1H8H - chains A and E of the 7 polymer chains in the assembly; structure by X-ray diffraction, 2.90 A resolution.

# Chain A
Name: Bovine mitochondrial F1-atpase
Source organism: Bos taurus
Notes: EC 3.6.1.34
UniProt: P19483 (ATP0_BOVIN); residues 1-510 here correspond to UniProt positions 44-553 (UniProt number = residue number + 43)
Chain sequence (510 residues; each row starts with the number of its first residue):
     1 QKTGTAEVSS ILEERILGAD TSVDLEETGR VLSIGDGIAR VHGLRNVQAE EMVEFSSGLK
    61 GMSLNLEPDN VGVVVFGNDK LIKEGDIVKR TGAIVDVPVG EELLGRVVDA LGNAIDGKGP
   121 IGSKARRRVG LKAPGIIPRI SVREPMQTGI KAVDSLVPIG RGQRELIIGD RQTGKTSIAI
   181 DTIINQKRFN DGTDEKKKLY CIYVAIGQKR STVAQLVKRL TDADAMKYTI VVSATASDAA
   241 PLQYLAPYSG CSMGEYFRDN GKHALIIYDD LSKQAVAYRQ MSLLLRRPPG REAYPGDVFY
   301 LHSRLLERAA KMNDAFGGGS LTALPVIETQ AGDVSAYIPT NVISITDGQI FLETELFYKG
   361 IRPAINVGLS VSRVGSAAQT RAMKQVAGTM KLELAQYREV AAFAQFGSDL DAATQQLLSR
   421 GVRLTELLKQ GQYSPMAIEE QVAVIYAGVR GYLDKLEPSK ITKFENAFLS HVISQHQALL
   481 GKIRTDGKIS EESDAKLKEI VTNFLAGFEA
Disordered / not traced: 1-23
Sequence notes: engineered mutation Gly481 (Ser524 in P19483)
Bound ions: Mg2+: Thr176 (together with ATP)
Ligand contacts: ATP (adenosine-5'-triphosphate): Asp170, Arg171, Gln172, Thr173, Gly174, Lys175, Thr176, Ser177, Phe357, Arg362, Pro363, Gln430, Gly431, Gln432

# Chain E
Name: Bovine mitochondrial F1-atpase
Source organism: Bos taurus
Notes: EC 3.6.1.34
UniProt: P00829 (ATPB_BOVIN); the author numbering skips numbers that UniProt does not, so the offset changes along the chain: -4 to -1 = UniProt 47-50; 1-478 = UniProt 51-528
Chain sequence (482 residues; numbered -4 to 478; 1 number in that range is skipped by the numbering (no residue carries it; nothing is unmodelled there); the number before each row is that of its first residue; numbers below 1 keep their minus sign (Ala-4 is residue -4)):
    -4 AAQA
     1 SPSPKAGATT GRIVAVIGAV VDVQFDEGLP PILNALEVQG RETRLVLEVA QHLGESTVRT
    61 IAMDGTEGLV RGQKVLDSGA PIRIPVGPET LGRIMNVIGE PIDERGPIKT KQFAAIHAEA
   121 PEFVEMSVEQ EILVTGIKVV DLLAPYAKGG KIGLFGGAGV GKTVLIMELI NNVAKAHGGY
   181 SVFAGVGERT REGNDLYHEM IESGVINLKD ATSKVALVYG QMNEPPGARA RVALTGLTVA
   241 EYFRDQEGQD VLLFIDNIFR FTQAGSEVSA LLGRIPSAVG YQPTLATDMG TMQERITTTK
   301 KGSITSVQAI YVPADDLTDP APATTFAHLD ATTVLSRAIA ELGIYPAVDP LDSTSRIMDP
   361 NIVGSEHYDV ARGVQKILQD YKSLQDIIAI LGMDELSEED KLTVSRARKI QRFLSQPFQV
   421 AEVFTGHLGK LVPLKETIKG FQQILAGEYD HLPEQAFYMV GPIEEAVAKA DKLAEEHS
Disordered / not traced: -4 to -1, 1-8, 475-478

# How chain A and chain E interact
Pairs across the interface - 77 pairs, chain A then chain E:
  Gly43(A) with Arg71(E), hydrogen bond (backbone-side chain)
  Leu44(A) with Arg71(E), hydrogen bond (backbone-side chain)
  Arg45(A) with Arg71(E)
  Asn46(A) with Val70(E)
  Val47(A) with Leu69(E); Val70(E); Arg71(E)
  Gln48(A) with Gly68(E); Leu69(E); Val70(E)
  Ala49(A) with Val16(E), hydrophobic; Thr66(E); Glu67(E); Gly68(E), hydrogen bond (backbone-backbone); Leu69(E), hydrogen bond (backbone-backbone)
  Glu50(A) with Glu67(E)
  Leu64(A) with Val16(E)
  Asn65(A) with Val16(E); Ile17(E)
  Leu66(A) with Ala15(E); Val16(E), hydrogen bond (backbone-backbone); Leu69(E); Arg71(E)
  Glu67(A) with Val14(E); Arg71(E), hydrogen bond (backbone-side chain)
  Pro68(A) with Val14(E)
  Asn70(A) with Arg71(E)
  Val71(A) with Arg71(E)
  Lys132(A) with Asp64(E), salt bridge
  Ala133(A) with Asn223(E)
  Pro134(A) with Thr190(E)
  Gly135(A) with Thr190(E)
  Ile136(A) with Ile102(E); Thr190(E); Gly193(E); Asn194(E); Tyr219(E), hydrophobic
  Ile137(A) with Ile102(E); Asp103(E); Glu104(E); Tyr197(E), hydrophobic
  Arg139(A) with Thr190(E); Asn194(E), hydrogen bond (backbone-side chain)
  Ile140(A) with Asn194(E)
  Ser141(A) with Asp195(E), hydrogen bond
  Arg287(A) with Ile17(E); Gly18(E)
  Pro288(A) with Ala270(E); Leu271(E); Gly273(E)
  Gly296(A) with Glu267(E); Ala270(E); Leu271(E)
  Asp297(A) with Leu271(E)
  Phe299(A) with Met222(E), hydrophobic; Arg229(E)
  Tyr300(A) with Gly65(E); Asn223(E); Glu224(E); Pro225(E)
  Ser303(A) with Met222(E), hydrogen bond (side chain-backbone); Asn223(E)
  Arg304(A) with Asn223(E)
  Glu307(A) with Arg189(E); Thr190(E), hydrogen bond (side chain-backbone); Asn223(E)
  Ser335(A) with Ala314(E)
  Ser344(A) with Arg189(E), hydrogen bond (backbone-side chain); Met222(E)
  Ile345(A) with Arg189(E); Met222(E), hydrophobic
  Thr346(A) with Arg189(E)
  Asp347(A) with Arg191(E), salt bridge
  Arg373(A) with Arg189(E); Arg191(E); Glu192(E), salt bridge
  Val374(A) with Arg191(E)
Interface residues without a listed pair, chain A (42 interface residues in all): Pro138, Arg164
Interface residues without a listed pair, chain E (39 interface residues in all): Ile94, Ala158, Glu188, Pro226

# Summary
The interface between chain A and chain E involves 42 residues on one side and 39 on the other; the contacts
include 11 hydrogen bonds and 3 salt bridges. Polar contacts include Lys132(A)-Asp64(E), Asp347(A)-Arg191(E)
and Arg373(A)-Glu192(E). Bound to chain A: ATP.
Chain A is Bovine mitochondrial F1-atpase and chain E is Bovine mitochondrial F1-atpase, both from Bos taurus;
the structure, Bovine mitochondrial F1-ATPase crystallised in the presence of 5mm AMPPNP, was determined by
X-ray diffraction.
